PDB entry 6DF7 | X-ray diffraction, 2.00 A resolution | chain A

[Chain A]
Molecule: Transcription initiation factor TFIID subunit
Organism: Oryctolagus cuniculus
Notes: fragment: Bromodomain
UniProtKB: U3KMH2 (U3KMH2_RABIT); residues 1497-1638 here correspond to UniProt positions 1498-1639 (UniProt number = residue number + 1)
Amino-acid sequence (167 residues; numbered 1472 to 1638; the number before each row is that of its first residue):
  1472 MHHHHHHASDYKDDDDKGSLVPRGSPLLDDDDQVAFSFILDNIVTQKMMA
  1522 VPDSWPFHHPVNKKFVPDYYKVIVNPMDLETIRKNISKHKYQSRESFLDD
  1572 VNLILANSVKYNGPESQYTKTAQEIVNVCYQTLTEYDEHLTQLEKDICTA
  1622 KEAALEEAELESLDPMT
Not modelled in the structure: 1472-1500, 1636-1638
Construct notes: initiating methionine (1472); expression tag (1473-1496)
Small-molecule neighbours: Cpd27 (G9V; 6-(but-3-en-1-yl)-4-[1-methyl-6-(morpholine-4-carbonyl)-1H-benzimidazol-4-yl]-1,6-dihydro-7H-pyrrolo[2,3-c]pyridin-7-one): Trp1526, Pro1527, Phe1528, His1530, Pro1531, Val1532, Asn1533, Phe1536, Val1537, Tyr1540, Met1548, Asp1549, Tyr1582, Asn1583, Tyr1589

[Overview]
Ligands of chain A: Cpd27.
Chain A is Transcription initiation factor TFIID subunit (Oryctolagus cuniculus); the structure, TAF1-BD2 in
complex with Cpd27
(6-(but-3-en-1-yl)-4-(1-methyl-6-(morpholine-4-carbonyl)-1H-benzo[d]imidazol-4-yl)-1,6-dihydro-7H-pyrrolo[2,3-c]pyridin-7-one),
was determined by X-ray diffraction together with 6DF4 from the same study.
